PDB entry 4QW7 | X-ray diffraction, 2.70 A resolution | chains S and T of the 28 polymer chains in the assembly

[Chain S]
Molecule: Proteasome subunit alpha type-6
Source organism: Saccharomyces cerevisiae
Notes: EC 3.4.25.1
UniProt: P40302 (PSA6_YEAST); residues 0-233 here correspond to UniProt positions 1-234 (UniProt number = residue number + 1)
Amino-acid sequence (234 residues; row label = number of the first residue in the row; numbering starts at 0):
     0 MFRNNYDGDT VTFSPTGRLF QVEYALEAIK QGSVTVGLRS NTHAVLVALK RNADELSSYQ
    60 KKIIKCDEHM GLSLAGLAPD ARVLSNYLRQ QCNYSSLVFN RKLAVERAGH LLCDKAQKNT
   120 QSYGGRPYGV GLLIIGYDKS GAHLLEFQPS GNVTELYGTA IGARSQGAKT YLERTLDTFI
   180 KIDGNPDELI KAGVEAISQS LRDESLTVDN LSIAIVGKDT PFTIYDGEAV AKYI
Not modelled in the structure: 0-2
Swiss-Prot annotation at these positions:
  - modified residue: Ser13 (Phosphoserine)
  - cross-link: Lys190 (Glycyl lysine isopeptide (Lys-Gly) (interchain with G-Cter in ubiquitin))

[Chain T]
Molecule: Probable proteasome subunit alpha type-7
Source organism: Saccharomyces cerevisiae
Notes: EC 3.4.25.1
UniProt: P21242 (PSA7_YEAST); residues -3 to 284 here correspond to UniProt positions 1-288 (UniProt number = residue number + 4)
Amino-acid sequence (288 residues; numbered -3 to 284; the number before each row is that of its first residue; numbers below 1 keep their minus sign (Met-3 is residue -3)):
    -3 MTSIGTGYDL SNSVFSPDGR NFQVEYAVKA VENGTTSIGI KCNDGVVFAV EKLITSKLLV
    57 PQKNVKIQVV DRHIGCVYSG LIPDGRHLVN RGREEAASFK KLYKTPIPIP AFADRLGQYV
   117 QAHTLYNSVR PFGVSTIFGG VDKNGAHLYM LEPSGSYWGY KGAATGKGRQ SAKAELEKLV
   177 DHHPEGLSAR EAVKQAAKII YLAHEDNKEK DFELEISWCS LSETNGLHKF VKGDLLQEAI
   237 DFAQKEINGD DDEDEDDSDN VMSSDDENAP VATNANATTD QEGDIHLE
Not modelled in the structure: -3 to 1, 245-284
Swiss-Prot annotation at these positions:
  - modified residue: Thr-2 (N-acetylthreonine)

[Interface between chain S and chain T]
Contacting residue pairs (62):
  Asn4(S) with Leu6(T)
  Tyr5(S) with Asp5(T), hydrogen bond; Leu6(T), hydrophobic
  Thr9(S) with Arg126(T)
  Val10(S) with Gln19(T); Asn123(T); Ser124(T); Val125(T); Arg126(T)
  Thr11(S) with Leu6(T); Gln19(T)
  Phe12(S) with Gln19(T), hydrogen bond (backbone-side chain); Tyr22(T); Ala23(T), hydrophobic; Arg126(T); Pro127(T)
  Ser13(S) with Tyr22(T)
  Pro14(S) with Tyr22(T), hydrophobic; Lys25(T)
  Thr15(S) with Lys25(T)
  Gly16(S) with Tyr22(T); Lys25(T); Ala26(T)
  Leu18(S) with Leu77(T), hydrophobic; Arg126(T)
  His109(S) with Arg82(T)
  Cys112(S) with Arg82(T)
  Asp113(S) with Arg82(T), salt bridge; Asn86(T)
  Gln116(S) with Pro79(T); Asp80(T); His83(T), hydrogen bond; Arg126(T)
  Thr119(S) with Arg126(T), hydrogen bond (backbone-side chain)
  Gln120(S) with Val125(T); Arg126(T), hydrogen bond (backbone-backbone); Pro127(T); Phe128(T)
  Ser121(S) with Ser124(T)
  Tyr122(S) with Ser124(T), hydrogen bond (backbone-backbone)
  Ser149(S) with Pro79(T)
  Gly150(S) with Pro79(T)
  Asn151(S) with Ile78(T); Pro79(T)
  Thr153(S) with Leu55(T); Asn60(T)
  Glu154(S) with Val56(T); Lys59(T); Asn60(T), hydrogen bond (backbone-side chain)
  Leu155(S) with Leu54(T); Leu55(T), hydrophobic; Val56(T)
  Tyr156(S) with Leu54(T), hydrogen bond (backbone-backbone); Leu55(T); Val56(T); Pro57(T)
  Gly157(S) with Leu54(T)
  Lys168(S) with Leu54(T)
  Leu171(S) with Leu54(T)
  Glu172(S) with Ser52(T), hydrogen bond; Lys53(T), hydrogen bond (side chain-backbone)
  Leu175(S) with Lys53(T)
Also at the interface, not in a pair above, chain S (37 interface residues in all): Arg38, Glu105, Lys117, Ser139, His142, Val152
Also at the interface, not in a pair above, chain T (30 interface residues in all): His119, Gly129

[Overview]
The interface between chain S and chain T involves 37 residues on one side and 30 on the other; the contacts
include 10 hydrogen bonds and 1 salt bridge. Among the polar pairs are Asp113(S)-Arg82(T), Tyr5(S)-Asp5(T) and
Phe12(S)-Gln19(T).
Here chain S is Proteasome subunit alpha type-6 and chain T is Probable proteasome subunit alpha type-7, both
from Saccharomyces cerevisiae. Entry 4QW7 (yCP beta5-M45T mutant in complex with carfilzomib) was determined
by X-ray diffraction (same publication as 4QUX, 4QUY, 4QV0, 4QV1, 4QV3, 4QV4 and 42 further entries).
